Entry 6OW3 (X-ray diffraction, 2.77 A resolution); this record covers chains D and F of the 9 polymer chains in the assembly.

[Chain D]
Name: DNA-directed RNA polymerase subunit beta'
Source organism: Thermus thermophilus
Notes: EC 2.7.7.6
Reference sequence: Q8RQE8 (RPOC_THET8); residues 1-1524 here = UniProt positions 1-1524
Chain sequence (1524 residues; numbered 1 to 1524; the number before each row is that of its first residue):
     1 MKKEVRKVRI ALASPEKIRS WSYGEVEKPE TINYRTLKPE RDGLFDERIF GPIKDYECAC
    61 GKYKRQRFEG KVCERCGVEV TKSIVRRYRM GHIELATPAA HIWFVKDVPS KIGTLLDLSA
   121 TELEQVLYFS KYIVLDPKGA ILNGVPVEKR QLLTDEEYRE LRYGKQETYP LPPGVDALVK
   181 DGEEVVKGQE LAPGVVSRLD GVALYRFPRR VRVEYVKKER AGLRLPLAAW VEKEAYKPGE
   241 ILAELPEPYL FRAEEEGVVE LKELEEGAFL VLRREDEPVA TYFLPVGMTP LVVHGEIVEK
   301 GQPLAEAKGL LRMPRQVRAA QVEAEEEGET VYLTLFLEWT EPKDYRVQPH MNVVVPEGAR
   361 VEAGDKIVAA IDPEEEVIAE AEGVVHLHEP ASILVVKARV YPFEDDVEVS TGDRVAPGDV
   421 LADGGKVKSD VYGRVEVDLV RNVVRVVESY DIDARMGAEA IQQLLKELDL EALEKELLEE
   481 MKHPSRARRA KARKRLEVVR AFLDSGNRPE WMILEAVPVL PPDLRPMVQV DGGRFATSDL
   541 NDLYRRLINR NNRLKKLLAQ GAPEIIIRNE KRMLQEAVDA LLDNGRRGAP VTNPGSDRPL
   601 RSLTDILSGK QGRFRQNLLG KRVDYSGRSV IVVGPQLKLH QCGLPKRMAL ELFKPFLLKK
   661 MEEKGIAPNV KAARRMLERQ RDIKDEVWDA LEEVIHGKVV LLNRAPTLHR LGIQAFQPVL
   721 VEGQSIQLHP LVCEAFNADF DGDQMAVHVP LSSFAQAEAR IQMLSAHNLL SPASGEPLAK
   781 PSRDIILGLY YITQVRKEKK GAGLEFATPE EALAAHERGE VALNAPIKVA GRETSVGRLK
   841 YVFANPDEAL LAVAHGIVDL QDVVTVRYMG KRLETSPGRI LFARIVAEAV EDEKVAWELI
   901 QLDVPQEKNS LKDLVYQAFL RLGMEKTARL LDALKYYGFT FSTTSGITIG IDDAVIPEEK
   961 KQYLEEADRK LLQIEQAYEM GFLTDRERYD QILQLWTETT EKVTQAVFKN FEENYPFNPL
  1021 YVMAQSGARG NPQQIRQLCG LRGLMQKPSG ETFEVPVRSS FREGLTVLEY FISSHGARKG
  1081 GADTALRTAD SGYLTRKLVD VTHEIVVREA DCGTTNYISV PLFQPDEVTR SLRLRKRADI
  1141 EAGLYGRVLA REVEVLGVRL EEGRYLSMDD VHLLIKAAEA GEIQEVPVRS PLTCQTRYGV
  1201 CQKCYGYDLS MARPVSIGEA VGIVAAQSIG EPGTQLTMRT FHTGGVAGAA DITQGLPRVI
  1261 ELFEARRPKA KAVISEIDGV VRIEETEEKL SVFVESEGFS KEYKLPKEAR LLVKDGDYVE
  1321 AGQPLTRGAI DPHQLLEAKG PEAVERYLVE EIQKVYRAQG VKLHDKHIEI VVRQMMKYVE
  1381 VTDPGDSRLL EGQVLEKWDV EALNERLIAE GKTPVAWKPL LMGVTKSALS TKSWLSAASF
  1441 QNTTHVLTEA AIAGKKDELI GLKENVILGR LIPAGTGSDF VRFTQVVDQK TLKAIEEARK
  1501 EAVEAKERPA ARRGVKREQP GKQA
Not modelled in the structure: 1-2, 1238-1253, 1503-1524
Metal / ion sites: Zn2+ site 1: C58, C60, C73, C76; Mg2+ site 1: D739, D741, D743 (shared with 1 residue of chain I); Mg2+ site 2: K840 (shared with 1 residue of chain B); Zn2+ site 2: C1112, C1194, C1201, C1204
Ligand contacts: pyrophosphate (POP): N737, D739, R1029

[Chain F]
Name: RNA polymerase sigma factor SigA
Source organism: Thermus thermophilus
Reference sequence: Q72L95 (SIGA_THET2); residue numbers follow UniProt; this construct covers 1-423
Chain sequence (423 residues; each row starts with the number of its first residue):
     1 MKKSKRKNAQ AQEAQETEVL VQEEAEELPE FPEGEPDPDL EDPDLTLEDD LLDLPEEGEG
    61 LDLEEEEEDL PIPKISTSDP VRQYLHEIGQ VPLLTLEEEV ELARKVEEGM EAIKKLSEIT
   121 GLDPDLIREV VRAKILGSAR VRHIPGLKET LDPKTVEEID QKLKSLPKEH KRYLHIAREG
   181 EAARQHLIEA NLRLVVSIAK KYTGRGLSFL DLIQEGNQGL IRAVEKFEYK RRFKFSTYAT
   241 WWIRQAINRA IADQARTIRI PVHMVETINK LSRTARQLQQ ELGREPTYEE IAEAMGPGWD
   301 AKRVEETLKI AQEPVSLETP IGDEKDSFYG DFIPDEHLPS PVDAATQSLL SEELEKALSK
   361 LSEREAMVLK LRKGLIDGRE HTLEEVGAFF GVTRERIRQI ENKALRKLKY HESRTRKLRD
   421 FLD
Not modelled in the structure: 1-77
Differences from the reference sequence: conflict T46 (Ala in Q72L95)
Curated features (UniProtKB/Swiss-Prot):
  - DNA-binding region: L383 to N402 (H-T-H motif)
  - region: S78 to I113 (Sigma-70 factor domain-1)
  - motif: D211 to Q214 (Interaction with polymerase core subunit RpoC)

[Interface between chain D and chain F]
Contacting residue pairs (138):
  E30(D) with R259(F), salt bridge
  T31(D) with T257(F), hydrogen bond (side chain-backbone); I258(F)
  I32(D) with I258(F), hydrophobic
  Y34(D) with I258(F), hydrophobic; R259(F); I260(F), hydrophobic; P261(F); M264(F); I310(F), hydrophobic
  R35(D) with I310(F)
  I53(D) with H337(F)
  R65(D) with L375(F), hydrogen bond (side chain-backbone); I376(F); D377(F); G378(F)
  Q66(D) with I376(F), hydrogen bond (backbone-backbone)
  R67(D) with I376(F); D377(F)
  S83(D) with H337(F), hydrogen bond
  I84(D) with L338(F), hydrophobic
  Y128(D) with Q83(F)
  F129(D) with Q83(F); E87(F)
  S130(D) with Q83(F)
  E156(D) with Q90(F)
  R159(D) with Q90(F)
  R206(D) with E101(F), salt bridge
  F207(D) with E97(F); E98(F); E101(F)
  R209(D) with E97(F), salt bridge
  H350(D) with V100(F); R232(F)
  N352(D) with R104(F)
  I371(D) with Y229(F), hydrophobic; K230(F); R232(F)
  D372(D) with R232(F), salt bridge
  E375(D) with R232(F), salt bridge
  A391(D) with E97(F)
  D406(D) with K168(F); K171(F), salt bridge
  V407(D) with K171(F), hydrogen bond (backbone-side chain); H175(F)
  E408(D) with K171(F), salt bridge
  V409(D) with H175(F)
  S410(D) with L174(F); H175(F), hydrogen bond; R178(F)
  T411(D) with I135(F); R178(F), hydrogen bond (backbone-side chain)
  D413(D) with K164(F), salt bridge; R178(F), salt bridge
  V437(D) with H175(F)
  P526(D) with L317(F), hydrophobic
  M527(D) with T257(F); I258(F), hydrophobic
  V530(D) with Y329(F); I333(F), hydrophobic
  R534(D) with Q312(F); E313(F), hydrogen bond (side chain-backbone); V315(F)
  F535(D) with P314(F); V315(F), hydrogen bond (backbone-backbone)
  A536(D) with V315(F); L317(F), hydrophobic; Y329(F), hydrophobic
  T537(D) with P314(F); V315(F), hydrogen bond (backbone-backbone); S316(F); L317(F), hydrogen bond (backbone-backbone)
  S538(D) with L317(F); E318(F), hydrogen bond
  D539(D) with S316(F), hydrogen bond; E318(F), hydrogen bond (backbone-side chain)
  D542(D) with T257(F), hydrogen bond
  R545(D) with Q254(F), hydrogen bond (side chain-backbone); R256(F), hydrogen bond (side chain-backbone); T257(F)
  N549(D) with Q254(F), hydrogen bond
  R550(D) with S208(F), hydrogen bond; D211(F), salt bridge
  R553(D) with D211(F), salt bridge; Q214(F); E215(F), salt bridge
  K556(D) with Q218(F)
  L557(D) with Q214(F)
  L558(D) with R140(F)
  A559(D) with E129(F); R132(F); I144(F), hydrophobic
  Q560(D) with R132(F); R184(F), hydrogen bond (backbone-side chain); R222(F)
  G561(D) with R132(F); R140(F); R184(F), hydrogen bond (backbone-side chain); Q185(F), hydrogen bond (backbone-side chain)
  A562(D) with R140(F), hydrogen bond (backbone-side chain); I221(F), hydrophobic
  P563(D) with Q185(F); I188(F), hydrophobic; E189(F)
  E564(D) with R140(F), salt bridge
  I565(D) with V91(F), hydrophobic; E189(F); L192(F), hydrophobic
  I566(D) with I188(F), hydrophobic; L192(F), hydrophobic; Q214(F); N217(F)
  I567(D) with R140(F)
  R568(D) with E87(F)
  N569(D) with Y84(F); Q214(F), hydrogen bond
  E570(D) with Q214(F), hydrogen bond
  R572(D) with P80(F); Q83(F); E87(F), salt bridge
  M573(D) with L210(F), hydrophobic; Q214(F)
  E576(D) with P80(F)
  R598(D) with S316(F), hydrogen bond; E318(F); P320(F)
  R601(D) with E318(F); F328(F)
  P668(D) with K417(F)
  N669(D) with K417(F), hydrogen bond (side chain-backbone); D420(F), hydrogen bond
  K671(D) with D420(F), hydrogen bond (side chain-backbone); F421(F); D423(F), salt bridge
  A672(D) with D420(F)
  R674(D) with V342(F)
  R675(D) with D420(F), hydrogen bond (side chain-backbone); D423(F), hydrogen bond (side chain-backbone)
Interface residues without a listed pair, chain D (86 interface residues in all): D55, P349, D405, G412, R434, L439, V528, G532, G533, K555, R587, P594, Q611
Interface residues without a listed pair, chain F (88 interface residues in all): S78, L96, K134, L136, R142, P145, R172, I176, E179, G206, I213, A255, K309, T319, K325, D326, T346, R416

[In short]
The interface between chain D and chain F involves 86 residues on one side and 88 on the other, with 31
hydrogen bonds and 15 salt bridges. Among the polar pairs are E30(D)-R259(F), R206(D)-E101(F) and
R209(D)-E97(F). Ligands of chain D: pyrophosphate.
Chain D is DNA-directed RNA polymerase subunit beta' and chain F is RNA polymerase sigma factor SigA, both
from Thermus thermophilus; the structure, X-ray crystal structure of a bacterial reiterative transcription
complex of pyrG promoter variant -1T, was determined by X-ray diffraction (same publication as 6OVR, 6OVY,
6OY5, 6OY6, 6OY7, 6P70 and 6P71).
